Entry 1UTI (X-ray diffraction, 1.50 A resolution); this record covers chains A and D.

# Chain A
Molecule: GRB2-related adaptor protein 2
Organism: Mus musculus
Notes: fragment: sh3c domain, residues 265-322
UniProtKB: O89100 (GRP2_MOUSE); residues 1-58 here correspond to UniProt positions 265-322 (UniProt number = residue number + 264)
Chain sequence (58 residues; row label = number of the first residue in the row):
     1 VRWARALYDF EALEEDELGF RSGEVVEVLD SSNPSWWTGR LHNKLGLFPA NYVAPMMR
Unresolved in the structure: 58

# Chain D
Molecule: Mitogen-activated protein kinase kinase kinase kinase 1
Notes: EC 2.7.1.37; fragment: sh3 binding peptide, residues 465-480
UniProtKB: P70218 (M4K1_MOUSE); residues 1-16 here correspond to UniProt positions 465-480 (UniProt number = residue number + 464)
Chain sequence (16 residues; each row starts with the number of its first residue):
     1 GQPPLVPPRK EKMRGK

# Chain A / chain D interface
Pairs across the interface - 29 pairs, chain A then chain D:
  Tyr-8(A) with Pro-3(D), hydrophobic; Pro-4(D)
  Phe-10(A) with Arg-9(D)
  Leu-13(A) with Arg-9(D)
  Glu-14(A) with Arg-9(D); Lys-12(D), salt bridge
  Asp-16(A) with Lys-12(D), salt bridge
  Glu-17(A) with Arg-9(D), salt bridge; Lys-12(D), salt bridge
  Asn-33(A) with Glu-11(D), hydrogen bond (side chain-backbone); Lys-12(D), hydrogen bond (side chain-backbone); Met-13(D)
  Pro-34(A) with Lys-16(D)
  Ser-35(A) with Pro-7(D); Glu-11(D), hydrogen bond; Lys-16(D)
  Trp-36(A) with Val-6(D), hydrophobic; Pro-7(D); Pro-8(D), hydrogen bond (side chain-backbone); Arg-9(D); Glu-11(D); Lys-12(D)
  Pro-49(A) with Pro-7(D)
  Asn-51(A) with Pro-4(D); Leu-5(D), hydrogen bond (side chain-backbone); Pro-7(D)
  Tyr-52(A) with Pro-4(D), hydrogen bond (side chain-backbone); Leu-5(D); Val-6(D)
Other interface residues (no listed pair), chain A (15 interface residues in all): Glu-11, Leu-47

# Overview
The interface between chain A and chain D involves 15 residues on one side and 11 on the other; the contacts
include 6 hydrogen bonds and 4 salt bridges. Polar pairs include Glu-14(A)/Lys-12(D), Asp-16(A)/Lys-12(D) and
Glu-17(A)/Arg-9(D).
Here chain A is GRB2-related adaptor protein 2 (Mus musculus) and chain D is Mitogen-activated protein kinase
kinase kinase kinase 1. Entry 1UTI (Mona/Gads SH3C in complex with HPK derived peptide) was determined by
X-ray diffraction.
